Entry 8W8N (X-ray diffraction, 2.69 A resolution); this record covers chains B and D of the 9 polymer chains in the assembly.

# Chain B
Protein: DNA-directed RNA polymerase subunit alpha
Source organism: Thermus thermophilus HB8
Notes: EC 2.7.7.6
UniProt: Q5SHR6 (RPOA_THET8); numbering as in UniProt (aligned over 1-315)
Sequence (315 residues; row label = number of the first residue in the row):
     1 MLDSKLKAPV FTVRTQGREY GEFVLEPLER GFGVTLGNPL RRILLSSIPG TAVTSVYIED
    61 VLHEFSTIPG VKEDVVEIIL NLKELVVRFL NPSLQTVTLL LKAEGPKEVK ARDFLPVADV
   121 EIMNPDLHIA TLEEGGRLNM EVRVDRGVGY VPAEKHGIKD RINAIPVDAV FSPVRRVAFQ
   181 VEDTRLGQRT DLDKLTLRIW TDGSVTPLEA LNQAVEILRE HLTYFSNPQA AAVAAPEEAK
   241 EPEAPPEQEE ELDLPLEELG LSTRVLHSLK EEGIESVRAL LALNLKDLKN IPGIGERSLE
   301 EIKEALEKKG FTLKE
Not modelled in the structure: 1, 229-315
Bound ions: Mg2+: Asp183, Asp191, Asp193

# Chain D
Protein: DNA-directed RNA polymerase subunit beta'
Source organism: Thermus thermophilus HB8
Notes: EC 2.7.7.6
UniProt: Q8RQE8 (RPOC_THET8); residues 1-1524 here = UniProt positions 1-1524
Sequence (1524 residues; numbered 1 to 1524; the number before each row is that of its first residue):
     1 MKKEVRKVRI ALASPEKIRS WSYGEVEKPE TINYRTLKPE RDGLFDERIF GPIKDYECAC
    61 GKYKRQRFEG KVCERCGVEV TKSIVRRYRM GHIELATPAA HIWFVKDVPS KIGTLLDLSA
   121 TELEQVLYFS KYIVLDPKGA ILNGVPVEKR QLLTDEEYRE LRYGKQETYP LPPGVDALVK
   181 DGEEVVKGQE LAPGVVSRLD GVALYRFPRR VRVEYVKKER AGLRLPLAAW VEKEAYKPGE
   241 ILAELPEPYL FRAEEEGVVE LKELEEGAFL VLRREDEPVA TYFLPVGMTP LVVHGEIVEK
   301 GQPLAEAKGL LRMPRQVRAA QVEAEEEGET VYLTLFLEWT EPKDYRVQPH MNVVVPEGAR
   361 VEAGDKIVAA IDPEEEVIAE AEGVVHLHEP ASILVVKARV YPFEDDVEVS TGDRVAPGDV
   421 LADGGKVKSD VYGRVEVDLV RNVVRVVESY DIDARMGAEA IQQLLKELDL EALEKELLEE
   481 MKHPSRARRA KARKRLEVVR AFLDSGNRPE WMILEAVPVL PPDLRPMVQV DGGRFATSDL
   541 NDLYRRLINR NNRLKKLLAQ GAPEIIIRNE KRMLQEAVDA LLDNGRRGAP VTNPGSDRPL
   601 RSLTDILSGK QGRFRQNLLG KRVDYSGRSV IVVGPQLKLH QCGLPKRMAL ELFKPFLLKK
   661 MEEKGIAPNV KAARRMLERQ RDIKDEVWDA LEEVIHGKVV LLNRAPTLHR LGIQAFQPVL
   721 VEGQSIQLHP LVCEAFNADF DGDQMAVHVP LSSFAQAEAR IQMLSAHNLL SPASGEPLAK
   781 PSRDIILGLY YITQVRKEKK GAGLEFATPE EALAAHERGE VALNAPIKVA GRETSVGRLK
   841 YVFANPDEAL LAVAHGIVDL QDVVTVRYMG KRLETSPGRI LFARIVAEAV EDEKVAWELI
   901 QLDVPQEKNS LKDLVYQAFL RLGMEKTARL LDALKYYGFT FSTTSGITIG IDDAVIPEEK
   961 KQYLEEADRK LLQIEQAYEM GFLTDRERYD QILQLWTETT EKVTQAVFKN FEENYPFNPL
  1021 YVMAQSGARG NPQQIRQLCG LRGLMQKPSG ETFEVPVRSS FREGLTVLEY FISSHGARKG
  1081 GADTALRTAD SGYLTRKLVD VTHEIVVREA DCGTTNYISV PLFQPDEVTR SLRLRKRADI
  1141 EAGLYGRVLA REVEVLGVRL EEGRYLSMDD VHLLIKAAEA GEIQEVPVRS PLTCQTRYGV
  1201 CQKCYGYDLS MARPVSIGEA VGIVAAQSIG EPGTQLTMRT FHTGGVAGAA DITQGLPRVI
  1261 ELFEARRPKA KAVISEIDGV VRIEETEEKL SVFVESEGFS KEYKLPKEAR LLVKDGDYVE
  1321 AGQPLTRGAI DPHQLLEAKG PEAVERYLVE EIQKVYRAQG VKLHDKHIEI VVRQMMKYVE
  1381 VTDPGDSRLL EGQVLEKWDV EALNERLIAE GKTPVAWKPL LMGVTKSALS TKSWLSAASF
  1441 QNTTHVLTEA AIAGKKDELI GLKENVILGR LIPAGTGSDF VRFTQVVDQK TLKAIEEARK
  1501 EAVEAKERPA ARRGVKREQP GKQA
Not modelled in the structure: 1-2, 143-144, 1238-1251, 1503-1524
Bound ions: Zn2+ site 1: Cys58, Cys60, Cys73, Cys76; Mg2+ site 1: Asp739, Asp741, Asp743 (shared with 2 residues of chain I); Mg2+ site 2 near Lys840 (its only coordinating residue here); Mg2+ site 3: Trp897, Ile900; Zn2+ site 2: Cys1112, Cys1194, Cys1201, Cys1204

# Interface between chain B and chain D
Pairs across the interface - 40 pairs, chain B then chain D:
  Leu45(B) - His855(D)  hydrogen bond (backbone-side chain)
  Ser46(B) - His855(D)
  His63(B) - Glu810(D)  salt bridge
  Phe65(B) - Pro809(D)  hydrophobic
  Phe65(B) - Leu839(D)
  Asp74(B) - Arg872(D)  salt bridge
  Val76(B) - Val842(D)  hydrophobic
  Val76(B) - Arg872(D)
  Glu77(B) - Arg867(D)  salt bridge
  Glu77(B) - Arg872(D)  salt bridge
  Leu80(B) - Val842(D)
  Leu80(B) - Phe843(D)
  Leu80(B) - Ala844(D)
  Leu80(B) - Arg867(D)
  Asn81(B) - Arg867(D)  hydrogen bond
  Lys83(B) - Val842(D)  hydrogen bond (side chain-backbone)
  Lys83(B) - Glu848(D)  salt bridge
  Glu84(B) - Ala844(D)
  Glu84(B) - Asn845(D)  hydrogen bond
  Glu84(B) - Arg867(D)  salt bridge
  Gly149(B) - His855(D)
  Tyr150(B) - Phe843(D)
  Tyr150(B) - Glu848(D)  hydrogen bond
  Tyr150(B) - Ala852(D)  hydrophobic
  Tyr150(B) - His855(D)
  Tyr150(B) - Ile857(D)  hydrophobic
  Pro152(B) - Ile857(D)  hydrophobic
  Glu154(B) - Lys840(D)  salt bridge
  Val170(B) - Glu848(D)
  Arg175(B) - Asp847(D)
  Arg176(B) - Asp847(D)
  Arg176(B) - Arg884(D)
  Arg176(B) - Glu888(D)  salt bridge
  Arg185(B) - Asp689(D)  salt bridge
  Arg185(B) - Glu692(D)  salt bridge
  Gln188(B) - Lys646(D)
  Gln188(B) - Asp685(D)
  Gln188(B) - Trp688(D)
  Gln188(B) - Glu722(D)
  Thr190(B) - Glu722(D)
Interface residues without a listed pair, chain B (27 interface residues in all): Lys155, Asp168, Ser172, Phe179, Gln180, Arg198
Interface residues without a listed pair, chain D (26 interface residues in all): Leu851, Ala854, Tyr936

# In short
The interface between chain B and chain D involves 27 residues on one side and 26 on the other, with 5
hydrogen bonds and 10 salt bridges. Polar pairs include His63(B)-Glu810(D), Asp74(B)-Arg872(D) and
Glu77(B)-Arg867(D). Asp183(B), Asp191(B) and Asp193(B) coordinate Mg2+.
Chain B is DNA-directed RNA polymerase subunit alpha and chain D is DNA-directed RNA polymerase subunit beta',
both from Thermus thermophilus HB8; the structure, Thermus thermophilus initiation transcription complex in
the pre-translocated state, was determined by X-ray diffraction together with 8W8O and 8W8P from the same
study.
